2COJ - chains A and B; structure by X-ray diffraction, 2.40 A resolution.

[Chain A (and B)]
Protein: branched chain aminotransferase 1, cytosolic
Organism: Homo sapiens
Notes: EC 2.6.1.42; chain B of this document is another copy of the same molecule, construct and numbering; everything in this record applies to it too
UniProt: P54687 (BCAT1_HUMAN); residue numbers follow UniProt; this construct covers 1-386
Chain sequence (386 residues; each row starts with the number of its first residue):
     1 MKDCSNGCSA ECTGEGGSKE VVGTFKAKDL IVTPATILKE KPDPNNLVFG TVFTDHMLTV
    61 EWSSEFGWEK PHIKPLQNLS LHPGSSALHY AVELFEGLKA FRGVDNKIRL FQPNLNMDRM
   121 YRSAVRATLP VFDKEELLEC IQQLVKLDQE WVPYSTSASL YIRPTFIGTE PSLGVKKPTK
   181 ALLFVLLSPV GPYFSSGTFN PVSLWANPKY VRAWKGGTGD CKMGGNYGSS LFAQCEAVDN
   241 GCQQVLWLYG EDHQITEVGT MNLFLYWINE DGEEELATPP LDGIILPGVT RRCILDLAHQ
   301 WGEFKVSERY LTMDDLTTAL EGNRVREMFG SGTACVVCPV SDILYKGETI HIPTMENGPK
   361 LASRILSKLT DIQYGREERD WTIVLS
Not modelled in the structure: 1-21, 46, 195-198, 386 (chain B: 1-23, 195-198, 386)
Glycans and other covalent adducts: pyridoxal phosphate (PLP) linked to Lys222
Construct notes: engineered mutation Arg379 (Ser in P54687)
Ligand contacts:
  - gabapentin (GBN; [1-(aminomethyl)cyclohexyl]acetic acid), molecule 1: Tyr90, Leu173, Val175
  - gabapentin (GBN), molecule 2: Phe95, Tyr161, Arg163, Tyr193, Tyr227, Thr260, Met261, Gly332, Thr333, Ala334
  - pyridoxal phosphate (PLP): Arg119, Arg212, Tyr227, Glu257, Thr260, Met261, Asn262, Leu286, Gly288, Val289, Thr290, Arg291, Ser331, Gly332, Thr333

[Chain A / chain B interface]
Residue-residue contacts (112):
  Gly50(A) - Ser172(B)
  Gly50(A) - Leu173(B)  hydrogen bond (backbone-backbone)
  Phe53(A) - His82(B)
  Phe53(A) - Pro171(B)
  Phe53(A) - Leu173(B)  hydrophobic
  Gln77(A) - Pro83(B)
  Asn78(A) - Ser80(B)  hydrogen bond
  Asn78(A) - Leu81(B)
  Asn78(A) - His82(B)
  Asn78(A) - Pro83(B)
  Leu79(A) - Leu79(B)
  Leu79(A) - Ser80(B)
  Leu79(A) - Leu81(B)  hydrogen bond (backbone-backbone)
  Leu79(A) - Pro83(B)  hydrophobic
  Leu79(A) - Leu88(B)  hydrophobic
  Ser80(A) - Asn78(B)  hydrogen bond
  Ser80(A) - Leu79(B)
  Leu81(A) - Asn78(B)
  Leu81(A) - Leu79(B)  hydrogen bond (backbone-backbone)
  His82(A) - Phe53(B)
  His82(A) - Asn78(B)
  Pro83(A) - Met57(B)  hydrophobic
  Pro83(A) - Gln77(B)
  Pro83(A) - Leu79(B)  hydrophobic
  Pro83(A) - Phe184(B)
  Pro83(A) - Leu186(B)  hydrophobic
  Gly84(A) - Leu186(B)
  Ala87(A) - Ala87(B)
  Ala87(A) - Glu93(B)
  Leu88(A) - Leu81(B)  hydrophobic
  Leu88(A) - Leu88(B)  hydrophobic
  Leu88(A) - Glu93(B)
  Leu88(A) - Ile167(B)  hydrophobic
  His89(A) - Glu93(B)  hydrogen bond (backbone-side chain)
  His89(A) - Phe95(B)
  His89(A) - Arg163(B)  hydrogen bond
  His89(A) - Thr165(B)
  His89(A) - Gly224(B)
  Tyr90(A) - Glu93(B)
  Tyr90(A) - Phe95(B)  hydrophobic
  Tyr90(A) - Arg163(B)  hydrogen bond
  Tyr90(A) - Gly224(B)
  Tyr90(A) - Tyr227(B)  hydrophobic
  Tyr90(A) - Gly228(B)  hydrogen bond (backbone-backbone)
  Ala91(A) - Ala91(B)  hydrophobic
  Ala91(A) - Glu93(B)  hydrogen bond (backbone-side chain)
  Ala91(A) - Gly224(B)
  Ala91(A) - Gly225(B)
  Val92(A) - Leu231(B)  hydrophobic
  Glu93(A) - Ala87(B)
  Glu93(A) - Leu88(B)
  Glu93(A) - His89(B)  hydrogen bond (side chain-backbone)
  Glu93(A) - Tyr90(B)  hydrogen bond (side chain-backbone)
  Glu93(A) - Ala91(B)  hydrogen bond (side chain-backbone)
  Phe95(A) - His89(B)
  Phe95(A) - Tyr90(B)  hydrophobic
  Val125(A) - Phe232(B)
  Arg126(A) - Tyr210(B)
  Arg126(A) - Ser229(B)
  Arg126(A) - Phe232(B)
  Ala127(A) - Leu231(B)
  Thr128(A) - Leu231(B)
  Thr128(A) - Phe232(B)
  Tyr161(A) - Leu173(B)  hydrophobic
  Arg163(A) - His89(B)  hydrogen bond
  Arg163(A) - Tyr90(B)  hydrogen bond
  Arg163(A) - Leu173(B)
  Thr165(A) - His89(B)
  Ile167(A) - Leu88(B)
  Pro171(A) - Phe53(B)
  Ser172(A) - Gly50(B)
  Leu173(A) - Gly50(B)  hydrogen bond (backbone-backbone)
  Leu173(A) - Tyr161(B)  hydrophobic
  Leu173(A) - Arg163(B)
  Val175(A) - Tyr193(B)
  Val175(A) - Leu231(B)  hydrophobic
  Lys176(A) - Leu231(B)
  Lys177(A) - Cys235(B)
  Phe184(A) - Pro83(B)
  Leu186(A) - Pro83(B)  hydrophobic
  Tyr193(A) - Val175(B)
  Lys209(A) - Gly216(B)
  Tyr210(A) - Gly216(B)
  Val211(A) - Trp214(B)  hydrogen bond (backbone-side chain)
  Val211(A) - Lys215(B)
  Val211(A) - Gly216(B)  hydrogen bond (backbone-backbone)
  Arg212(A) - Trp214(B)
  Trp214(A) - Val211(B)
  Trp214(A) - Trp214(B)  hydrophobic
  Trp214(A) - Tyr249(B)
  Lys215(A) - Val211(B)
  Gly216(A) - Lys209(B)
  Gly216(A) - Tyr210(B)
  Gly216(A) - Val211(B)  hydrogen bond (backbone-backbone)
  Thr218(A) - Ser229(B)  hydrogen bond
  Met223(A) - Gly228(B)
  Gly224(A) - His89(B)
  Gly224(A) - Tyr90(B)
  Gly224(A) - Ala91(B)
  Gly225(A) - Ala91(B)
  Gly225(A) - Gly225(B)
  Tyr227(A) - Tyr90(B)
  Gly228(A) - Tyr90(B)  hydrogen bond (backbone-backbone)
  Gly228(A) - Ala91(B)
  Ser229(A) - Thr218(B)
  Leu231(A) - Val92(B)  hydrophobic
  Leu231(A) - Thr128(B)
  Leu231(A) - Val175(B)  hydrophobic
  Leu231(A) - Lys176(B)
  Phe232(A) - Val125(B)
  Phe232(A) - Arg126(B)
  Phe232(A) - Thr128(B)
Other interface residues (no listed pair), chain A (62 interface residues in all): Phe49, Thr51, Met57, Leu76, Gly174, Pro178, Ala213, Gly217, Asn226, Gln234, Cys235
Other interface residues (no listed pair), chain B (60 interface residues in all): Phe49, Thr51, Leu76, Gly84, Ser86, Ala127, Gly174, Lys177, Pro178, Ser188, Gln234

[Overview]
62 residues of chain A face 60 of chain B across their interface, with 21 hydrogen bonds. Polar pairs include
Asn78(A)-Ser80(B), His89(A)-Glu93(B) and His89(A)-Arg163(B). Ligands of chain A: gabapentin. Pyridoxal
phosphate is covalently linked to Lys222(A).
Chain A and chain B are both branched chain aminotransferase 1, cytosolic (Homo sapiens); the structure,
Crystal structure of reduced human cytosolic branched-chain aminotransferase complexed with gabapentin, was
determined by X-ray diffraction, deposited together with 2A1H, 2COG and 2COI.
